Entry 3BZV (X-ray diffraction, 1.94 A resolution); this record covers chains A and B.

[Chain A]
Name: EscU
From: Escherichia coli
UniProtKB: Q7DB59 (Q7DB59_ECO57); numbering as in UniProt (aligned over 215-262)
Amino-acid sequence (54 residues; each row starts with the number of its first residue):
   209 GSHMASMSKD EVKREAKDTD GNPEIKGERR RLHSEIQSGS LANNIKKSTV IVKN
Unresolved in the structure: 209-238
Differences from the reference sequence: expression tag (209-214)

[Chain B]
Name: EscU
From: Escherichia coli
UniProtKB: Q9AJ26 (Q9AJ26_ECOLX); numbering as in UniProt (aligned over 263-345)
Amino-acid sequence (83 residues; each row starts with the number of its first residue):
   263 PAHIAICLYY KLGETPLPLV IETGKDAKAL QIIKLAELYD IPVIEDIPLA RSLYKNIHKG
   323 QYITEDFFEP VAQLIRIAID LDY
Unresolved in the structure: 263, 344-345
Differences from the reference sequence: engineered mutation Ala264 (Thr in Q9AJ26)

[How chain A and chain B interact]
Pairs across the interface (65; chain A residue first):
  Leu240(A) - Gln323(B)
  His241(A) - Gln323(B)
  His241(A) - Tyr324(B)  hydrogen bond (backbone-backbone)
  Ser242(A) - Gly322(B)
  Ser242(A) - Tyr324(B)
  Glu243(A) - Gly322(B)  hydrogen bond (backbone-backbone)
  Glu243(A) - Tyr324(B)  hydrogen bond
  Leu249(A) - Glu284(B)
  Leu249(A) - Gln293(B)
  Leu249(A) - Ile294(B)  hydrophobic
  Leu249(A) - Leu297(B)  hydrophobic
  Ala250(A) - Tyr301(B)
  Asn252(A) - Ile283(B)
  Asn252(A) - Glu284(B)  hydrogen bond
  Ile253(A) - Cys269(B)  hydrophobic
  Ile253(A) - Ile294(B)  hydrophobic
  Ile253(A) - Leu297(B)  hydrophobic
  Ile253(A) - Ala298(B)
  Ile253(A) - Ile303(B)
  Lys254(A) - Tyr301(B)
  Lys255(A) - Tyr271(B)
  Lys255(A) - Ile283(B)
  Ser256(A) - Cys269(B)  hydrogen bond
  Ser256(A) - Leu270(B)
  Ser256(A) - Ile283(B)
  Ser256(A) - Ile303(B)
  Thr257(A) - Leu270(B)  hydrogen bond (backbone-backbone)
  Thr257(A) - Tyr271(B)
  Thr257(A) - Tyr272(B)  hydrogen bond (side chain-backbone)
  Thr257(A) - Ile303(B)
  Thr257(A) - Pro304(B)
  Val258(A) - Ile268(B)
  Val258(A) - Cys269(B)
  Val258(A) - Leu270(B)  hydrogen bond (backbone-backbone)
  Val258(A) - Ile303(B)
  Val258(A) - Pro304(B)
  Val258(A) - Ile306(B)  hydrophobic
  Val258(A) - Ala340(B)  hydrophobic
  Ile259(A) - Ile268(B)
  Ile259(A) - Cys269(B)  hydrophobic
  Ile259(A) - Ile294(B)  hydrophobic
  Ile259(A) - Ala298(B)  hydrophobic
  Ile259(A) - Ile303(B)  hydrophobic
  Ile259(A) - Pro304(B)  hydrogen bond (backbone-backbone)
  Ile259(A) - Val305(B)
  Ile259(A) - Ile306(B)  hydrogen bond (backbone-backbone)
  Val260(A) - Ala267(B)
  Val260(A) - Ile268(B)  hydrogen bond (backbone-backbone)
  Val260(A) - Ile306(B)
  Val260(A) - Asp308(B)
  Val260(A) - Leu315(B)  hydrophobic
  Val260(A) - Leu336(B)  hydrophobic
  Lys261(A) - Ile266(B)
  Lys261(A) - Ile295(B)
  Lys261(A) - Val305(B)
  Lys261(A) - Ile306(B)  hydrogen bond (backbone-backbone)
  Lys261(A) - Glu307(B)  salt bridge
  Lys261(A) - Asp308(B)  hydrogen bond (backbone-backbone)
  Lys261(A) - Ala312(B)
  Asn262(A) - Ala264(B)  hydrogen bond (side chain-backbone)
  Asn262(A) - His265(B)
  Asn262(A) - Ile266(B)  hydrogen bond (side chain-backbone)
  Asn262(A) - Glu307(B)
  Asn262(A) - Ile309(B)
  Asn262(A) - Ala312(B)
Interface residues without a listed pair, chain A (20 interface residues in all): Ile244, Ser246, Ser248
Interface residues without a listed pair, chain B (36 interface residues in all): Leu281, Lys290, Lys321, Thr326, Ile337

[Overview]
Chain A and chain B form an interface of 20 and 36 residues respectively, with 15 hydrogen bonds and 1 salt
bridge. Polar pairs include Lys261(A)-Glu307(B), Glu243(A)-Tyr324(B) and Asn252(A)-Glu284(B).
Here chain A is EscU and chain B is EscU, both from Escherichia coli. Entry 3BZV (Crystal structural of the
mutated T264A EscU C-terminal domain) was determined by X-ray diffraction (same publication as 3BZL, 3BZO,
3BZX, 3BZY, 3BZZ, 3C00 and 3C01).
